Entry 7KHH (X-ray diffraction, 2.28 A resolution); this record covers chains C and D of the 4 polymer chains in the assembly.

[Chain C]
Name: von Hippel-Lindau disease tumor suppressor
From: Homo sapiens
UniProt: P40337 (VHL_HUMAN); residue numbers follow UniProt; this construct covers 55-213
Amino-acid sequence (175 residues; each row starts with the number of its first residue):
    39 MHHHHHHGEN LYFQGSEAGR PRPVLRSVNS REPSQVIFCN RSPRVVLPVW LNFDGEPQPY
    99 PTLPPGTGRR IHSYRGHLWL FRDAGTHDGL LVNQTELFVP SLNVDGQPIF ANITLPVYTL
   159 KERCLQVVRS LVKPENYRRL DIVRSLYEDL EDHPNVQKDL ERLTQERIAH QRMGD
Not modelled in the structure: 39-60, 209-213
Construct notes: initiating methionine (39); expression tag (40-54)
Ligand contacts: WEP (N-[11-({7-(3,5-difluoropyridin-2-yl)-2-methyl-10-[(methylsulfonyl)methyl]-3-oxo-3,4,6,7-tetrahydro-2H-2,4,7-triazadibenzo[cd,f]azulene-9-carbonyl}amino)undecanoyl]-3-methyl-L-valyl-(4R)-4-hydroxy-N-{[4-(4-methyl-1,3-thiazol-5-yl)phenyl]methyl}-L-prolinamide): Asn-67, Arg-69, Trp-88, Phe-91, Tyr-98, Ile-109, His-110, Ser-111, Tyr-112, His-115, Trp-117
Curated features (UniProtKB/Swiss-Prot):
  - region: Thr-157 to Val-166 (Interaction with Elongin BC complex)
  - natural variant: Leu-63 (L63P: In PCC), Arg-64 (R64P: In PCC), Ser-65 (S65A: In PCC; S65L: In VHLD; S65W: In VHLD), Val-66 to Gln-73 (deletion: In VHLD), Ser-68 (S68W: In PCC and VHLD), Glu-70 (E70K: In VHLD), Val-74 (V74G: In VHLD), Ile-75 (deletion: In VHLD), Phe-76 (F76I: In VHLD; F76L: In VHLD; F76S: In VHLD; deletion: In VHLD), Asn-78 (N78H: In VHLD; N78S: In VHLD; N78T: In VHLD), Arg-79 (R79P: In VHLD), Ser-80 (S80I: In VHLD; S80N: In PCC and VHLD; S80R: In VHLD), 64 further natural variant entries in UniProt
  - mutagenesis: Tyr-98 (Y98N: No interaction with HIF1A. No HIF1A degradation)

[Chain D]
Name: Bromodomain-containing protein 4
From: Homo sapiens
UniProt: O60885 (BRD4_HUMAN); numbering as in UniProt (aligned over 44-168)
Amino-acid sequence (149 residues; numbered 20 to 168; the number before each row is that of its first residue):
    20 MHHHHHHSSG VDLGTENLYF QSNANPPPPE TSNPNKPKRQ TNQLQYLLRV VLKTLWKHQF
    80 AWPFQQPVDA VKLNLPDYYK IIKTPMDMGT IKKRLENNYY WNAQECIQDF NTMFTNCYIY
   140 NKPGDDIVLM AEALEKLFLQ KINELPTEE
Not modelled in the structure: 20-40
Construct notes: initiating methionine (20); expression tag (21-43)
Ligand contacts: WEP (N-[11-({7-(3,5-difluoropyridin-2-yl)-2-methyl-10-[(methylsulfonyl)methyl]-3-oxo-3,4,6,7-tetrahydro-2H-2,4,7-triazadibenzo[cd,f]azulene-9-carbonyl}amino)undecanoyl]-3-methyl-L-valyl-(4R)-4-hydroxy-N-{[4-(4-methyl-1,3-thiazol-5-yl)phenyl]methyl}-L-prolinamide): Trp-81, Pro-82, Phe-83, Gln-85, Pro-86, Val-87, Asp-88, Lys-91, Leu-92, Leu-94, Tyr-97, Cys-136, Asn-140, Asp-145, Ile-146, Met-149
Curated features (UniProtKB/Swiss-Prot):
  - site: Asn-140 (Acetylated histone binding)
  - cross-link: Lys-99 (Glycyl lysine isopeptide (Lys-Gly) (interchain with G-Cter in SUMO2))
  - natural variant: Asp-145 (D145G: Found in a patient with a neurodevelopmental syndrome; uncertain significance)
  - mutagenesis: Asn-140 (N140A: Abolishes binding to acetylated histones)

[Interface between chain C and chain D]
Pairs across the interface (15):
  Leu-85(C) with Gln-78(D)
  Gln-96(C) with Trp-81(D)
  Pro-97(C) with Gln-78(D); Phe-79(D); Trp-81(D), hydrogen bond (backbone-side chain); Met-149(D)
  Tyr-98(C) with Phe-79(D); Trp-81(D), hydrophobic; Asp-145(D)
  Pro-99(C) with Phe-79(D), hydrophobic; Asp-145(D); Leu-148(D), hydrophobic; Met-149(D), hydrophobic
  Arg-107(C) with Asp-145(D), salt bridge
  Ile-109(C) with Asp-145(D)
Also at the interface, not in a pair above, chain C (10 interface residues in all): Trp-88, Thr-100, Ala-122

[Summary]
10 residues of chain C and 6 residues of chain D are in contact; the contacts include 1 hydrogen bond and 1
salt bridge. Among the polar pairs are Arg-107(C)/Asp-145(D) and Pro-97(C)/Trp-81(D). Compound WEP is bound
between chain C and chain D.
Chain C is von Hippel-Lindau disease tumor suppressor and chain D is Bromodomain-containing protein 4, both
from Homo sapiens; the structure, Ternary complex of VHL/BRD4-BD1/Compound9
(4-(3,5-difluoropyridin-2-yl)-N-(11-(((S)-1-((2S,4R)-4-hydroxy-2-((4-(4-methylthiazol-5-yl)benzyl)carbamoyl)pyrrolidin-1-yl)-3,3-dimethyl-1-oxobutan-2-yl)amino)-11-oxoundecyl)-10-methyl-7-((methylsulfonyl)methyl)-11-oxo-3,4,10,11-tetrahydro-1H-1,4,10-triazadibenzo[cd,f]azulene-6-carboxamide),
was determined by X-ray diffraction together with 7KHL from the same study.
